PDB entry 1IR0 | X-ray diffraction, 1.00 A resolution | chain A

== Chain A ==
Name: Ferredoxin
From: Bacillus thermoproteolyticus
Reference sequence: P10245 (FER_BACTH); residues 1-81 here = UniProt positions 1-81
Sequence (81 residues; row label = number of the first residue in the row):
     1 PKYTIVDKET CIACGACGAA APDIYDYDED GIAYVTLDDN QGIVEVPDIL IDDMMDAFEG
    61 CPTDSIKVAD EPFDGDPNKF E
Metal / ion sites: 4Fe-4S cluster Fe: Cys-11, Cys-14, Cys-17, Cys-61
Ligand contacts: 4Fe-4S cluster (SF4): Val-6, Cys-11, Ile-12, Ala-13, Cys-14, Gly-15, Ala-16, Cys-17, Tyr-27, Ala-33, Cys-61, Pro-62, Thr-63, Ser-65, Ile-66

== Overview ==
Chain A binds 4Fe-4S cluster. Cys-11, Cys-14, Cys-17 and Cys-61 coordinate a 4Fe-4S cluster Fe ion.
Chain A is Ferredoxin (Bacillus thermoproteolyticus); the structure, OXIDIZED [4Fe-4S] FERREDOXIN FROM
BACILLUS THERMOPROTEOLYTICUS (FORM II), was determined by X-ray diffraction, deposited together with 1IQZ.
